Entry 9DOF (electron microscopy, 4.24 A resolution (low resolution: residue-level contacts below are approximate; hydrogen-bond / salt-bridge calls are withheld)); this record covers chains D and E of the 6 polymer chains in the assembly.

# Chain D (and E)
Molecule: Protein prM
Source organism: dengue virus type 2
Notes: chain E of this document is another copy of the same molecule, construct and numbering; everything in this record applies to it too
Reference sequence: P14340 (POLG_DEN2N); residues 1-166 here correspond to UniProt positions 115-280 (UniProt number = residue number + 114)
Amino-acid sequence (166 residues; numbered 1 to 166; the number before each row is that of its first residue):
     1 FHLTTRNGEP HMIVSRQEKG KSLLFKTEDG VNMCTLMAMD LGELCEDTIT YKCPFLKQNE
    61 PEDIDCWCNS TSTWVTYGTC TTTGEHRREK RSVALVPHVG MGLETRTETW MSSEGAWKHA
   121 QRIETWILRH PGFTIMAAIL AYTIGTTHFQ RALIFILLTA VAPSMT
Swiss-Prot annotation at these positions:
  - site (Cleavage): R91, S92, T166
  - glycosylation: N69 (N-linked (GlcNAc...) asparagine)
Disulfides: C34-C68, C45-C80, C53-C66

# Interface between chain D and chain E
Residue-residue contacts - 21 pairs, chain D then chain E:
  R16(D) - E60(E)
  G20(D) - M37(E)
  M37(D) - K19(E)
  M37(D) - L36(E)
  M37(D) - M37(E)
  M37(D) - A38(E)
  M37(D) - M39(E)
  M39(D) - D63(E)
  M39(D) - I64(E)
  M39(D) - D65(E)
  G42(D) - E60(E)
  E43(D) - E60(E)
  E60(D) - R16(E)
  P61(D) - R16(E)
  I64(D) - M39(E)
  W67(D) - K19(E)
  T82(D) - E60(E)
  R129(D) - S113(E)
  R129(D) - W117(E)
  H130(D) - W117(E)
  F133(D) - W117(E)
Other interface residues (no listed pair), chain D (17 interface residues in all): E62, D63, D65
Other interface residues (no listed pair), chain E (14 interface residues in all): L41, T82

# Overview
Chain D and chain E form an interface of 17 and 14 residues respectively.
Chain D and chain E are both Protein prM (dengue virus type 2); the structure, Octahedral small virus-like
particles of dengue virus type 2 (local reconstruction), was determined by electron microscopy together with
9DOG from the same study.
